Entry 4Q86 (X-ray diffraction, 2.25 A resolution); this record covers chains A and B.

Chain A (and B):
Protein: Ribosomal protein S12 methylthiotransferase accessory factor YcaO
From: Escherichia coli
Notes: chain B of this document is another copy of the same molecule, construct and numbering; everything in this record applies to it too
UniProtKB: P75838 (YCAO_ECOLI); numbering as in UniProt (aligned over 1-586)
Amino-acid sequence (586 residues; numbered 1 to 586; the number before each row is that of its first residue):
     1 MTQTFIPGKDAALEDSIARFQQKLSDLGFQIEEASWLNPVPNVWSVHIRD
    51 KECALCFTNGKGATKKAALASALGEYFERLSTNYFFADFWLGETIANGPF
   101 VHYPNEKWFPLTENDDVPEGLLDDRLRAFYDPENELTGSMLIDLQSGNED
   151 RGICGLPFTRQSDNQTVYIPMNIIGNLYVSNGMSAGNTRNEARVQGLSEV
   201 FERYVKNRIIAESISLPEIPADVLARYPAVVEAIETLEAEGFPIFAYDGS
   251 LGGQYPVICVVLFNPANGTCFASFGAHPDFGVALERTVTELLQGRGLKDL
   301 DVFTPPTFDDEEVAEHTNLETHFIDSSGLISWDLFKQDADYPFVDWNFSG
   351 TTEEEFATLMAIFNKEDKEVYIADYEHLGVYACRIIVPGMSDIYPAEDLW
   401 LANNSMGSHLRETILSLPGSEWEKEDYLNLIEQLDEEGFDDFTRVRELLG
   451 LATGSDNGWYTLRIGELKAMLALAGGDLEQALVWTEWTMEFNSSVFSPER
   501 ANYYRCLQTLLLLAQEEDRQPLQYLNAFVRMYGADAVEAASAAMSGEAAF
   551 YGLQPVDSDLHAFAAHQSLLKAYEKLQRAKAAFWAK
Unresolved in the structure: 1, 584-586 (chain B: 1, 585-586)
Metal / ion sites: Mg2+ site 1 near E75 (its only coordinating residue here); Mg2+ site 2 near E199 (its only coordinating residue here); Mg2+ site 3: S215, L216, L334, K336
Small-molecule neighbours: adenosine monophosphate (AMP): K9, L13, S16, F20, K61, A70, S71, G74, E75, E78, S184, A185, G186, N187, E191, Q195, R286
Reported in the primary citation:
  - binding site for adenosine monophosphate: K9, S16, A70, S71, G74, E78, S184, N187, E191, R286
  - Mg2+ coordination: E75, E199

Chain A / chain B interface:
Pairs across the interface (63):
  E238(A) - R530(B)  salt bridge
  P243(A) - R530(B)
  I244(A) - R530(B)  hydrogen bond (backbone-side chain)
  F245(A) - R530(B)
  F263(A) - A527(B)
  F263(A) - M531(B)  hydrophobic
  P265(A) - N502(B)
  P265(A) - R505(B)
  P265(A) - M531(B)
  A266(A) - R505(B)  hydrogen bond (backbone-side chain)
  N267(A) - R505(B)
  G268(A) - R505(B)
  G268(A) - M531(B)
  T269(A) - M531(B)
  P306(A) - M531(B)
  F308(A) - T509(B)
  F308(A) - L512(B)  hydrophobic
  F308(A) - L513(B)
  F308(A) - E516(B)
  F308(A) - R519(B)  hydrogen bond (backbone-side chain)
  D310(A) - R519(B)  salt bridge
  W332(A) - T509(B)
  W332(A) - F528(B)  hydrophobic
  W332(A) - Y532(B)
  D333(A) - R519(B)  salt bridge
  D333(A) - Y524(B)  hydrogen bond
  F335(A) - A527(B)  hydrophobic
  K336(A) - Q523(B)
  K336(A) - Y524(B)
  Q337(A) - Q523(B)  hydrogen bond (backbone-backbone)
  D338(A) - Q523(B)  hydrogen bond
  N502(A) - P265(B)
  R505(A) - P265(B)  hydrogen bond (side chain-backbone)
  R505(A) - A266(B)  hydrogen bond (side chain-backbone)
  R505(A) - N267(B)
  R505(A) - G268(B)
  T509(A) - F308(B)
  T509(A) - W332(B)
  L512(A) - F308(B)  hydrophobic
  L513(A) - F308(B)
  E516(A) - F308(B)
  R519(A) - F308(B)  hydrogen bond (side chain-backbone)
  R519(A) - D310(B)  salt bridge
  R519(A) - D333(B)  salt bridge
  Q523(A) - F335(B)
  Q523(A) - K336(B)
  Q523(A) - Q337(B)  hydrogen bond (backbone-backbone)
  Q523(A) - D338(B)  hydrogen bond
  Y524(A) - W332(B)
  Y524(A) - D333(B)  hydrogen bond
  Y524(A) - K336(B)
  A527(A) - F263(B)
  A527(A) - F335(B)  hydrophobic
  F528(A) - W332(B)  hydrophobic
  R530(A) - E238(B)  salt bridge
  R530(A) - P243(B)
  R530(A) - I244(B)  hydrogen bond (side chain-backbone)
  R530(A) - F245(B)
  M531(A) - F263(B)  hydrophobic
  M531(A) - P265(B)
  M531(A) - G268(B)
  M531(A) - T269(B)
  Y532(A) - W332(B)
Also at the interface, not in a pair above, chain A (37 interface residues in all): N264, C270, L522, N526
Also at the interface, not in a pair above, chain B (38 interface residues in all): N264, C270, P306, S331, L522, N526

In short:
37 residues of chain A face 38 of chain B across their interface, with 13 hydrogen bonds and 6 salt bridges.
Among the polar pairs are E238(A)-R530(B), D310(A)-R519(B) and D333(A)-R519(B). From the paper: a binding site
for adenosine monophosphate at K9(A), S16(A) and A70(A) among others; Mg2+ coordination by E75(A) and E199(A).
Both chains are Ribosomal protein S12 methylthiotransferase accessory factor YcaO (Escherichia coli). Entry
4Q86 (YcaO with AMP Bound) was determined by X-ray diffraction (same publication as 4Q85).
